6YDL - chain A; structure by X-ray diffraction, 1.52 A resolution.

Chain A:
Molecule: Beta-phosphoglucomutase
Source organism: Lactococcus lactis subsp. lactis (strain IL1403)
Notes: EC 5.4.2.6
UniProtKB: P71447 (PGMB_LACLA); residue numbers follow UniProt; this construct covers 1-221
Chain sequence (221 residues; each row starts with the number of its first residue):
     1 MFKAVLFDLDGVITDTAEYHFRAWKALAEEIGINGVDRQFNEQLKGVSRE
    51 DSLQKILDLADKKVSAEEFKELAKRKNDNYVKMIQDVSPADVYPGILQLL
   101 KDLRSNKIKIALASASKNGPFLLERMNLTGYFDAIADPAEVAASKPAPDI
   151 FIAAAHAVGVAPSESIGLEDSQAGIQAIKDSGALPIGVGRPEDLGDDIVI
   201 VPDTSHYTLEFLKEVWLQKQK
Unresolved in the structure: 220-221
Differences from the reference sequence: engineered mutation Arg125 (Lys in P71447), His206 (Tyr in P71447)
Bound ions: Mg2+: Asp8, Asp10, Asp170
Swiss-Prot annotation at these positions:
  - active site: Asp8 (Nucleophile), Asp10 (Proton donor/acceptor)
  - binding site (Mg(2+)): Asp8, Asp10, Asp170
  - binding site (beta-D-glucose 6-phosphate): Asp10, Gly46, Val47, Arg49, Ser116, Lys117, Asn118
  - site (Important for catalytic activity and assists the phosphoryl transfer reaction to Asp8 by balancing charge and orienting the reacting groups): Ser114, Lys145
  - modified residue: Asp8 (4-aspartylphosphate)
Reported in the primary citation:
  - contacts within the chain: Phe7-Ala113 (backbone contact), Ala113-Lys145 (backbone contact), Lys145-Glu169
  - catalytic residues: Asp8 (citing earlier work)

Summary:
Asp8, Asp10 and Asp170 coordinate Mg2+. UniProt lists active-site residues Asp8 and Asp10, 3 Mg2+-binding
residues and 7 beta-D-glucose 6-phosphate-binding residues. The paper reports the catalytic residue Asp8;
contacts within the chain involving Ala113, Phe7 and Lys145 among others.
Chain A is Beta-phosphoglucomutase (Lactococcus lactis subsp. lactis (strain IL1403)); the structure,
Substrate-free beta-phosphoglucomutase from Lactococcus lactis, was determined by X-ray diffraction (same
publication as 6YDJ, 6YDK and 6YDM).
